PDB entry 5DKB | X-ray diffraction, 2.40 A resolution | chains A and B of the 4 polymer chains in the assembly

== Chain A (and B) ==
Molecule: Estrogen receptor
From: Homo sapiens
Notes: fragment: ligand-binding domain; chain B of this document is another copy of the same molecule, construct and numbering; everything in this record applies to it too
Reference sequence: P03372 (ESR1_HUMAN); residues 298-554 here = UniProt positions 298-554
Chain sequence (257 residues; numbered 298 to 554; the number before each row is that of its first residue):
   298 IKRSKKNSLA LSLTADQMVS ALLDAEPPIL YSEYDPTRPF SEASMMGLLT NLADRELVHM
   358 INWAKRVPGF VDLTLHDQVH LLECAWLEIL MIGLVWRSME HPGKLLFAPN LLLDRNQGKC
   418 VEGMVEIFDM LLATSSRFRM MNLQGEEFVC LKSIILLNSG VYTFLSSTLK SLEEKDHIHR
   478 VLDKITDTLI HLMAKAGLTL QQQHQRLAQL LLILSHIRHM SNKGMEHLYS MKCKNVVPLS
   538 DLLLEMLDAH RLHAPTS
Disordered / not traced: 298-304, 462-471, 531-534, 549-554 (chain B: 298-305, 460-469, 534, 549-554)
Sequence notes: engineered mutation Ser537 (Tyr in P03372)
Residues lining bound ligands: 5C9 (4,4'-(2-{3-[(3-methylphenyl)amino]phenyl}but-1-ene-1,1-diyl)diphenol): Met343, Leu346, Thr347, Leu349, Ala350, Glu353, Trp383, Leu384, Leu387, Met388, Leu391, Arg394, Phe404, Val418, Glu419, Gly420, Met421, Ile424, Leu428, Gly521, His524, Leu525, Met528, Leu536, Leu540

== How chain A and chain B interact ==
Contacting residue pairs - 54 pairs, chain A then chain B:
  Arg434(A) - Tyr459(B)  hydrogen bond
  Arg434(A) - His476(B)
  Ile451(A) - Leu509(B)  hydrophobic
  Asn455(A) - Leu509(B)  hydrogen bond (side chain-backbone)
  Asn455(A) - His513(B)  hydrogen bond
  Ser456(A) - His513(B)
  Val458(A) - His513(B)
  Tyr459(A) - Ala430(B)
  Tyr459(A) - Arg434(B)  hydrogen bond
  Tyr459(A) - Ile510(B)
  Tyr459(A) - His513(B)
  Lys472(A) - Met437(B)
  His476(A) - Arg434(B)  hydrogen bond
  Asp480(A) - Gln502(B)
  Asp480(A) - Gln506(B)  hydrogen bond
  Thr483(A) - His501(B)
  Thr483(A) - Ala505(B)
  Asp484(A) - Gln498(B)  hydrogen bond
  Asp484(A) - Gln502(B)  hydrogen bond
  Ile487(A) - His501(B)
  Leu497(A) - Leu497(B)  hydrophobic
  Leu497(A) - His501(B)
  Gln498(A) - Asp484(B)  hydrogen bond
  His501(A) - Thr483(B)
  His501(A) - Asp484(B)  salt bridge
  His501(A) - Ile487(B)
  His501(A) - Leu504(B)
  Gln502(A) - Asp480(B)
  Gln502(A) - Asp484(B)  hydrogen bond
  Leu504(A) - His501(B)
  Leu504(A) - Leu504(B)  hydrophobic
  Ala505(A) - Thr483(B)
  Ala505(A) - Leu508(B)  hydrophobic
  Gln506(A) - Asp480(B)  hydrogen bond
  Leu508(A) - Ala505(B)  hydrophobic
  Leu509(A) - Ile451(B)  hydrophobic
  Leu509(A) - Asn455(B)  hydrogen bond (backbone-side chain)
  Leu509(A) - Leu508(B)  hydrophobic
  Leu511(A) - Leu509(B)  hydrophobic
  Ser512(A) - Arg515(B)  hydrogen bond
  His513(A) - Asn455(B)  hydrogen bond
  His513(A) - Ser456(B)
  His513(A) - Tyr459(B)
  His513(A) - Arg515(B)  hydrogen bond
  Arg515(A) - Ser512(B)  hydrogen bond
  Arg515(A) - His513(B)  hydrogen bond
  Arg515(A) - His516(B)
  His516(A) - Arg515(B)
  His516(A) - Asn519(B)  hydrogen bond
  Asn519(A) - His516(B)
  Asn519(A) - Asn519(B)  hydrogen bond
  Lys520(A) - His547(B)  hydrogen bond (side chain-backbone)
  Glu523(A) - Glu523(B)
  Tyr526(A) - Glu523(B)  hydrogen bond
Interface residues without a listed pair, chain A (37 interface residues in all): Ala430, Thr460, Asp473, Leu479, Gln500, Ile510, His547
Interface residues without a listed pair, chain B (34 interface residues in all): Met427, Val458, Leu479, Leu511, Lys520

== In short ==
Chain A and chain B form an interface of 37 and 34 residues respectively; the contacts include 21 hydrogen
bonds and 1 salt bridge. Polar pairs include His501(A)-Asp484(B), Arg434(A)-Tyr459(B) and Asn455(A)-Leu509(B).
Ligands of chain A: compound 5C9.
Both chains are Estrogen receptor (Homo sapiens). Entry 5DKB (Crystal Structure of the ER-alpha Ligand-binding
Domain in complex with a 3-methylphenylamino-substituted ethyl triaryl-ethylene derivative
4,4'-(2-{3-[(3-methylphenyl)amino]phenyl}but-1-ene-1,1-diyl)diphenol) was determined by X-ray diffraction
together with 4ZN7, 4ZNH, 4ZNS, 4ZNT, 4ZNU, 4ZNV and 50 further entries from the same study.
